4Y33 - chains A and B of the 4 polymer chains in the assembly; structure by X-ray diffraction, 2.70 A resolution.

Chain A (and B):
Molecule: Bifunctional lysine-specific demethylase and histidyl-hydroxylase NO66
Source organism: Homo sapiens
Notes: EC 1.14.11.-, 1.14.11.27; chain B of this document is another copy of the same molecule, construct and numbering; everything in this record applies to it too
UniProt: Q9H6W3 (NO66_HUMAN); residues 176-641 here = UniProt positions 176-641
Sequence (466 residues; row label = number of the first residue in the row):
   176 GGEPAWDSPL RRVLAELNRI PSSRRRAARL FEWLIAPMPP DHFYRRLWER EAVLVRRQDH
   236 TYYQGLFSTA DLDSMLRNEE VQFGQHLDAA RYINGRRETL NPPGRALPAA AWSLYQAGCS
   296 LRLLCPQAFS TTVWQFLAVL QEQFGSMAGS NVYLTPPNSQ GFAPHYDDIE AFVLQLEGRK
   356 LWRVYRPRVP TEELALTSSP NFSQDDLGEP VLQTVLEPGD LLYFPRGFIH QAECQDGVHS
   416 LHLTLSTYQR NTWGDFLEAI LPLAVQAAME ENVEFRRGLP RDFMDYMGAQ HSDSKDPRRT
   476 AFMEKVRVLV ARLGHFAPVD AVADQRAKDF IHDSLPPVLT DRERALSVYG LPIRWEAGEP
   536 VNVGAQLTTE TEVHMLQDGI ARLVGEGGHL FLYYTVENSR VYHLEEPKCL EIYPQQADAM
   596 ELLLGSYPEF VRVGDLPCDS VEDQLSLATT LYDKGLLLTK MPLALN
Not modelled in the structure: 176-180, 640-641
UniProt features mapped onto this chain:
  - binding site (Fe cation): His340, Asp342, His405
Metal / ion sites: Ni2+: His340, Asp342, His405 (together with N-oxalylglycine)
Small-molecule neighbours: N-oxalylglycine (OGA): Tyr328, Gly336, Phe337, His340, Asp342, Lys355, Trp357, His405, Ala407, His417, Thr419
Reported in the primary citation:
  - mutagenesis - F450A/R452A/P455A: decreased catalytic activity

Chain A / chain B interface:
Pairs across the interface - 35 pairs, chain A then chain B:
  Thr244(A) - Trp530(B)
  Asp248(A) - Arg529(B)
  Asp248(A) - Trp530(B)
  Arg252(A) - Ile528(B)  hydrogen bond (side chain-backbone)
  Arg252(A) - Arg529(B)
  Pro278(A) - Lys629(B)
  Gly279(A) - Glu572(B)
  Arg280(A) - Glu572(B)  hydrogen bond (backbone-side chain)
  Leu282(A) - Tyr524(B)  hydrophobic
  Ala284(A) - Leu526(B)  hydrophobic
  Ala284(A) - Ile528(B)  hydrophobic
  Trp287(A) - Ile528(B)  hydrophobic
  Trp287(A) - Trp530(B)  hydrophobic
  Tyr290(A) - Trp530(B)
  Gln291(A) - Pro535(B)
  His414(A) - Trp530(B)
  His414(A) - Gly533(B)
  Val523(A) - Leu282(B)  hydrophobic
  Tyr524(A) - Leu282(B)  hydrophobic
  Leu526(A) - Ala284(B)  hydrophobic
  Ile528(A) - Arg252(B)  hydrogen bond (backbone-side chain)
  Ile528(A) - Ala284(B)  hydrophobic
  Ile528(A) - Trp287(B)  hydrophobic
  Arg529(A) - Asp248(B)
  Arg529(A) - Arg252(B)
  Trp530(A) - Thr244(B)
  Trp530(A) - Asp248(B)  hydrogen bond (backbone-side chain)
  Trp530(A) - Trp287(B)  hydrophobic
  Trp530(A) - Tyr290(B)  hydrophobic
  Trp530(A) - His414(B)
  Pro535(A) - Gln291(B)
  Glu572(A) - Gln257(B)
  Glu572(A) - Gly279(B)
  Glu572(A) - Arg280(B)  hydrogen bond (side chain-backbone)
  Lys629(A) - Pro278(B)  hydrogen bond (side chain-backbone)
Interface residues without a listed pair, chain A (30 interface residues in all): Ala245, Gln257, Pro283, Glu352, Gly533, Asn573, Ser574, Lys583, Asp628
Interface residues without a listed pair, chain B (29 interface residues in all): Ala245, Glu255, Pro283, Leu329, Glu352, Val523, Asp628

Overview:
30 residues of chain A face 29 of chain B across their interface, with 6 hydrogen bonds. Among the polar pairs
are Arg252(A)-Ile528(B), Arg280(A)-Glu572(B) and Trp530(A)-Asp248(B). Bound to chain A: N-oxalylglycine.
Curated annotation (UniProt) lists 3 Fe cation-binding residues on chain A. The paper reports that
F450A/R452A/P455A of chain A reduce catalytic activity.
Both chains are Bifunctional lysine-specific demethylase and histidyl-hydroxylase NO66 (Homo sapiens). Entry
4Y33 (Crystal of NO66 in complex with Ni(II)and N-oxalylglycine (NOG)) was determined by X-ray diffraction,
deposited together with 4Y3O.
